Entry 3VMI (X-ray diffraction, 2.00 A resolution); this record covers chains A and F of the 6 polymer chains in the assembly.

== Chain A ==
Molecule: Terminal oxygenase component of carbazole
Notes: EC 1.14.12.22
Reference sequence: Q84II6 (Q84II6_9BURK); residue numbers follow UniProt; this construct covers 1-384
Amino-acid sequence (392 residues; numbered 1 to 392; the number before each row is that of its first residue):
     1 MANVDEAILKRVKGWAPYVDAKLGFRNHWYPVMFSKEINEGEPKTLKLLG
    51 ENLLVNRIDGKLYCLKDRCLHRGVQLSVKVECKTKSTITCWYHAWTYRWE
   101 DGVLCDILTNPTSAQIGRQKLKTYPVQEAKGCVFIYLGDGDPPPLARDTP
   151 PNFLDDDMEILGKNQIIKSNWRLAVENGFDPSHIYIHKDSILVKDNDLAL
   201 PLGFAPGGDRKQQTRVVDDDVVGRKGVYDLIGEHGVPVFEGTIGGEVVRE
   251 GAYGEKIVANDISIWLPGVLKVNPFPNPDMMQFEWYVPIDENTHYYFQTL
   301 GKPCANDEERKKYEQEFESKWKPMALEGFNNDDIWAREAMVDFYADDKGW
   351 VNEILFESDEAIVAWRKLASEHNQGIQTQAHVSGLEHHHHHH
Not modelled in the structure: 390-392
Differences from the reference sequence: expression tag (385-392)
Metal / ion sites: 2Fe-2S cluster Fe: Cys69, His71, Cys90, His93; Fe2+: His183, His187, Asp333 (together with oxygen molecule)
Residues lining bound ligands:
  - 2Fe-2S cluster (FES): Cys69, His71, Arg72, Val74, Cys90, Tyr92, His93, Ala94, Trp95
  - oxygen molecule (OXY): His183, His187, Phe329, Asn330, Asp333
What the authors report for this chain:
  - catalytic residues: Glu284, Tyr296, Arg337 (proposed by the authors, not directly observed)

== Chain F ==
Molecule: Ferredoxin component of carbazole
Organism: Pseudomonas resinovorans
Notes: EC 1.14.12.22
Reference sequence: Q8GI16 (Q8GI16_PSERE); numbering as in UniProt (aligned over 1-107)
Amino-acid sequence (115 residues; row label = number of the first residue in the row):
     1 MNQIWLKVCAASDMQPGTIRRVNRVGAAPLAVYRVGDQFYATEDTCTHGI
    51 ASLSEGTLDGDVIECPFHGGAFNVCTGMPASSPCTVPLGVFEVEVKEGEV
   101 YVAGEKKLEHHHHHH
Not modelled in the structure: 1-3, 108-115
Differences from the reference sequence: expression tag (108-115)
UniProt features mapped onto this chain:
  - binding site ([2Fe-2S] cluster): Cys46, His48, Cys65, His68
Metal / ion sites: 2Fe-2S cluster Fe: Cys46, His48, Cys65, His68
Residues lining bound ligands: 2Fe-2S cluster (FES): Cys46, His48, Gly49, Ile50, Ala51, Cys65, Phe67, His68, Gly69, Gly70, Pro83, Cys84

== Chain A / chain F interface ==
Pairs across the interface - 17 pairs, chain A then chain F:
  Gln115(A) - Gly49(F)
  Arg118(A) - Glu43(F)  salt bridge
  Arg118(A) - Thr47(F)
  Arg118(A) - Val86(F)
  Arg118(A) - Pro87(F)  hydrogen bond (side chain-backbone)
  Gln119(A) - Thr47(F)  hydrogen bond (side chain-backbone)
  Leu385(A) - Ser82(F)
  Glu386(A) - Ser82(F)
  His387(A) - Ala80(F)
  His387(A) - Ser81(F)
  His387(A) - Ser82(F)  hydrogen bond (backbone-backbone)
  His388(A) - Glu64(F)  salt bridge
  His388(A) - Ser81(F)
  His389(A) - Asp59(F)  salt bridge
  His389(A) - Val62(F)
  His389(A) - Ala80(F)
  His389(A) - Ser81(F)  hydrogen bond (backbone-side chain)
Also at the interface, not in a pair above, chain F (13 interface residues in all): His48, Gly89

== Overview ==
The interface between chain A and chain F involves 8 residues on one side and 13 on the other; the contacts
include 4 hydrogen bonds and 3 salt bridges. Among the polar pairs are Arg118(A)-Glu43(F), His388(A)-Glu64(F)
and His389(A)-Asp59(F). Ligands of chain A: 2Fe-2S cluster and oxygen molecule. From the paper: catalytic
residues Glu284(A), Tyr296(A) and Arg337(A).
Here chain A is Terminal oxygenase component of carbazole and chain F is Ferredoxin component of carbazole
(Pseudomonas resinovorans). Entry 3VMI (Carbazole- and oxygen-bound complex between oxygenase and ferredoxin
in carbazole 1,9a-dioxygenase) was determined by X-ray diffraction, deposited together with 3VMG and 3VMH.
